Entry 6MWB (X-ray diffraction, 2.60 A resolution); this record covers chain B.

== Chain B ==
Protein: Ion transport protein
Source organism: Arcobacter butzleri (strain RM4018)
UniProtKB: A8EVM5 (A8EVM5_ARCB4); residues 2001-2239 here correspond to UniProt positions 1-239 (UniProt number = residue number - 2000)
Amino-acid sequence (257 residues; row label = number of the first residue in the row):
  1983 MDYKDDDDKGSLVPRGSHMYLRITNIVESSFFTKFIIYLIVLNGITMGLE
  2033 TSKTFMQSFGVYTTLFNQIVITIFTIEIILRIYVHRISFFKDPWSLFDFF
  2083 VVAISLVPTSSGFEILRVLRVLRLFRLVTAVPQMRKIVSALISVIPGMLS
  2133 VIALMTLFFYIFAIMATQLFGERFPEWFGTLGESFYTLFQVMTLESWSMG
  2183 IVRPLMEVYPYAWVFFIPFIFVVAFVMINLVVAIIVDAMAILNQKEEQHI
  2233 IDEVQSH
Unresolved in the structure: 1983-1998, 2093-2095
Sequence notes: initiating methionine (1983); expression tag (1984-2000); engineered mutation Ala-2206 (Thr206 in A8EVM5)
Residues lining bound ligands:
  - CPS (3-[(3-cholamidopropyl)dimethylammonio]-1-propanesulfonate), molecule 1: Lys-2118, Ile-2119, Ala-2122, Ser-2125, Val-2126, Gly-2129, Met-2130, Ser-2132, Val-2133, Leu-2212, Ala-2215, Ile-2216, Asp-2219, Ala-2220, Ile-2223
  - CPS, molecule 2: Ala-2122, Ser-2125, Val-2126, Val-2214, Ala-2215, Ile-2216, Val-2218, Asp-2219, Ala-2220, Ile-2223, Leu-2224
  - 1,2-dimyristoyl-sn-glycero-3-phosphocholine (PX4), molecule 1: Ile-2022, Val-2023, Gly-2026, Ile-2027, Gly-2030, Leu-2031, Ser-2034, Lys-2035, Thr-2036, Leu-2106, Leu-2109, Ala-2135, Thr-2138, Leu-2139, Tyr-2142, Thr-2162, Leu-2163, Gly-2164, Phe-2167
  - 1,2-dimyristoyl-sn-glycero-3-phosphocholine (PX4), molecule 2: Pro-2075, Trp-2076, Phe-2079, Phe-2107, Val-2110, Thr-2111, Val-2120, Ser-2121, Ile-2124, Leu-2136, Phe-2140, Val-2204, Val-2208
  - 1,2-dimyristoyl-sn-glycero-3-phosphocholine (PX4), molecule 3: Phe-2082, Ile-2097, Leu-2101, Leu-2104, Phe-2144, Met-2147, Leu-2151, Phe-2152, Arg-2155, Val-2190, Tyr-2191, Pro-2192, Tyr-2193, Ala-2194, Val-2196, Phe-2197
  - 1,2-dimyristoyl-sn-glycero-3-phosphocholine (PX4), molecule 4: Ile-2134, Met-2137, Thr-2138, Phe-2141, Thr-2162, Gly-2164, Glu-2165, Phe-2167, Tyr-2168, Phe-2171, Met-2188, Pro-2192, Trp-2195, Ile-2199, Phe-2203, Met-2209

== In short ==
Ligands of chain B: 4 copies of 1,2-dimyristoyl-sn-glycero-3-phosphocholine and compound CPS.
Chain B is Ion transport protein (Arcobacter butzleri (strain RM4018)); the structure, NavAb Voltage-gated
Sodium Channel, residues 1-239 with mutation T206A, was determined by X-ray diffraction, deposited together
with 6MWA, 6MWD and 6MWG.
